Entry 7T3D (electron microscopy, 3.38 A resolution); this record covers chains H and L of the 18 polymer chains in the assembly.

Chain H:
Name: 222-1C06 mAb heavy chain
Organism: Homo sapiens
Chain sequence (122 residues; row label = number of the first residue in the row; a row labelled like 82A-82C holds insertion residues (82A, then the next letters in order)):
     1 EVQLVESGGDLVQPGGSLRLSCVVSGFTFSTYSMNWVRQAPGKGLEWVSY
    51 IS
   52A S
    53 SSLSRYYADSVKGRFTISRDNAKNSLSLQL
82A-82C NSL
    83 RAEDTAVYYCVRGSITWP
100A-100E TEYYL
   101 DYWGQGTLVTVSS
Not modelled in the structure: 1-2, 104-113
Disulfide bonds: Cys22-Cys92

Chain L:
Name: 222-1C06 mAb light chain
Organism: Homo sapiens
Chain sequence (108 residues; row label = number of the first residue in the row):
     1 EIVMTQSPATLSVSPGERATLSCRASQTIRSDLAWYQQKPGQPPRLIIYG
    51 ASTRATGIPARFSGSGSGTEFTLTISSLQSEDSAVYFCQQYNNWP
   95A P
    96 LTFGGGTKVEIK
Disulfide bonds: Cys23-Cys88
Reported in the primary citation:
  - contacts within the chain: Trp94-Pro95 (pi stacking)

How chain H and chain L interact:
Pairs across the interface (28):
  Gln39(H) - Gln38(L)
  Gly44(H) - Gly100(L)
  Leu45(H) - Pro44(L)  hydrophobic
  Leu45(H) - Phe87(L)
  Leu45(H) - Phe98(L)
  Trp47(H) - Pro95A(L)  hydrophobic
  Trp47(H) - Leu96(L)
  Tyr58(H) - Pro95(L)
  Tyr91(H) - Pro43(L)  hydrophobic
  Trp99(H) - Trp94(L)
  Thr100A(H) - Tyr91(L)
  Glu100B(H) - Tyr91(L)
  Tyr100C(H) - Gln89(L)  hydrogen bond (backbone-side chain)
  Tyr100C(H) - Tyr91(L)
  Tyr100C(H) - Trp94(L)  hydrophobic
  Tyr100C(H) - Leu96(L)  hydrophobic
  Tyr100D(H) - Ala34(L)  hydrophobic
  Tyr100D(H) - Tyr36(L)  hydrogen bond (backbone-side chain)
  Tyr100D(H) - Leu46(L)  hydrophobic
  Tyr100D(H) - Tyr49(L)  hydrophobic
  Leu100E(H) - Tyr36(L)
  Leu100E(H) - Gln89(L)
  Leu100E(H) - Leu96(L)  hydrophobic
  Leu100E(H) - Phe98(L)  hydrophobic
  Asp101(H) - Leu46(L)
  Trp103(H) - Tyr36(L)
  Trp103(H) - Pro43(L)  hydrophobic
  Trp103(H) - Pro44(L)
Other interface residues (no listed pair), chain H (16 interface residues in all): Val37, Tyr50
Other interface residues (no listed pair), chain L (17 interface residues in all): Gln42
From the paper, about this interface:
  - specific contacts: Pro95(L)-Tyr58(H) (pi stacking)

In short:
16 residues of chain H and 17 residues of chain L are in contact, with 2 hydrogen bonds. Polar pairs include
Tyr100D(H)-Tyr36(L) and Tyr100C(H)-Gln89(L). The paper describes pi stacking between Pro95(L) and Tyr58(H).
From the paper: contacts within the chain involving Pro95(L) and Trp94(L).
Chain H is 222-1C06 mAb heavy chain and chain L is 222-1C06 mAb light chain, both from Homo sapiens; the
structure, CryoEM map of anchor 222-1C06 Fab and lateral patch 2B05 Fab binding H1 HA, was determined by
electron microscopy.
